2HNT - chains C and F of the 4 polymer chains in the assembly; structure by X-ray diffraction, 2.50 A resolution.

== Chain C ==
Molecule: Gamma-thrombin
Source organism: Homo sapiens
UniProtKB: P00734 (THRB_HUMAN); the construct lacks a stretch of the UniProt sequence, so the offset changes along the chain: 16-36 = UniProt 364-384; 37-60 = UniProt 386-409; 61-75 = UniProt 419-433
Chain sequence (70 residues; row label = number of the first residue in the row; a row labelled like 60A-60I holds insertion residues (60A, then the next letters in order)):
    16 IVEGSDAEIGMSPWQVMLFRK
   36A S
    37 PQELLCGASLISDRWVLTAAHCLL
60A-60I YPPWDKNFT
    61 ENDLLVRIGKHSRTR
Disordered / not traced: 73-75
Cystine bridges: Cys42-Cys58
UniProt features mapped onto this chain:
  - active site: His57 (Charge relay system)
  - glycosylation: Asn60G (N-linked (GlcNAc...) (complex) asparagine)

== Chain F ==
Molecule: Gamma-thrombin
Source organism: Homo sapiens
UniProtKB: P00734 (THRB_HUMAN); the construct lacks a stretch of the UniProt sequence and is renumbered around it, so the offset changes along the chain: 150-184 = UniProt 518-552; 187-204 = UniProt 560-577; 205-217 = UniProt 580-592; 219-221 = UniProt 593-595; 1 more segments
Chain sequence (105 residues; each row starts with the number of its first residue; note: 1 number in that range is skipped by the numbering (no residue carries it; nothing is unmodelled there); a row labelled like 186A-186D holds insertion residues (186A, then the next letters in order)):
   150 GQPSVLQVVNLPIVERPVCKDSTRIRITDNMFCAG
  184A Y
   185 KP
186A-186D DEGK
   187 RGDACEGDSGGPFVMKSP
204A-204B FN
   205 NRWYQMGIVSWGE
   219 GCD
  221A R
   222 DGKYGFYTHVFRLKKWIQKVIDQFGE
Disordered / not traced: 150-151, 245-247
Cystine bridges: Cys168-Cys182, Cys191-Cys220
UniProt features mapped onto this chain:
  - region: Ala183 to Val200 (High affinity receptor-binding region which is also known as the TP508 peptide)
  - active site: Ser195 (Charge relay system)

== How chain C and chain F interact ==
Contacting residue pairs (50; chain C residue first):
  Ile16(C) with Gln156(F); Val158(F), hydrophobic; Asp189(F); Asp194(F), hydrogen bond (backbone-side chain)
  Val17(C) with Val158(F); Gly188(F); Asp189(F), hydrogen bond (backbone-backbone); Ala190(F); Cys191(F), hydrophobic; Cys220(F), hydrophobic; Asp221(F)
  Glu18(C) with Gly188(F); Asp221(F)
  Gly19(C) with Val157(F); Val158(F)
  Ser20(C) with Gln156(F); Val157(F), hydrogen bond (backbone-backbone)
  Asp21(C) with Val154(F); Leu155(F); Gln156(F), hydrogen bond
  Ala22(C) with Leu155(F), hydrogen bond (backbone-backbone); Val157(F), hydrophobic
  Trp29(C) with Trp207(F), hydrophobic
  Gln30(C) with Leu155(F); Pro198(F)
  Leu41(C) with Gly193(F)
  Cys42(C) with Gly193(F); Ser195(F), hydrogen bond (side chain-backbone)
  Gly43(C) with Ser195(F), hydrogen bond (backbone-backbone); Gly196(F); Gly197(F)
  Ala44(C) with Gly196(F); Gly197(F); Pro198(F)
  Ser45(C) with Gln209(F), hydrogen bond
  Ile47(C) with Ile242(F), hydrophobic
  Trp51(C) with Val241(F), hydrophobic; Ile242(F)
  Leu53(C) with Gln209(F); Ile238(F), hydrophobic
  Ala55(C) with Gly196(F); Ile212(F)
  His57(C) with Ser195(F), hydrogen bond; Ser214(F), hydrogen bond (side chain-backbone)
  Cys58(C) with Ser195(F)
  His71(C) with Val154(F); Leu155(F), hydrogen bond (side chain-backbone)
  Ser72(C) with Ser153(F), hydrogen bond (side chain-backbone); Val154(F), hydrogen bond (side chain-backbone); Leu155(F)
Interface residues without a listed pair, chain C (26 interface residues in all): Met26, Ser27, Leu40, Thr54
Interface residues without a listed pair, chain F (29 interface residues in all): Arg187, Val200, Val213, Val231

== In short ==
26 residues of chain C and 29 residues of chain F are in contact, with 13 hydrogen bonds. Polar contacts
include Ile16(C)-Asp194(F), Asp21(C)-Gln156(F) and Cys42(C)-Ser195(F). UniProt lists active-site residue
His57(C) on chain C; active-site residue Ser195(F) on chain F.
Chain C is Gamma-thrombin and chain F is Gamma-thrombin, both from Homo sapiens; the structure,
Crystallographic structure of human gamma-thrombin, was determined by X-ray diffraction.
